PDB entry 7VD9 | electron microscopy, 2.29 A resolution | chains B and D of the 4 polymer chains in the assembly

Chain B (and D):
Protein: Catalase
From: Homo sapiens
Notes: EC 1.11.1.6; chain D of this document is another copy of the same molecule, construct and numbering; everything in this record applies to it too
UniProtKB: P04040 (CATA_HUMAN); residues 1-527 here = UniProt positions 1-527
Sequence (527 residues; row label = number of the first residue in the row):
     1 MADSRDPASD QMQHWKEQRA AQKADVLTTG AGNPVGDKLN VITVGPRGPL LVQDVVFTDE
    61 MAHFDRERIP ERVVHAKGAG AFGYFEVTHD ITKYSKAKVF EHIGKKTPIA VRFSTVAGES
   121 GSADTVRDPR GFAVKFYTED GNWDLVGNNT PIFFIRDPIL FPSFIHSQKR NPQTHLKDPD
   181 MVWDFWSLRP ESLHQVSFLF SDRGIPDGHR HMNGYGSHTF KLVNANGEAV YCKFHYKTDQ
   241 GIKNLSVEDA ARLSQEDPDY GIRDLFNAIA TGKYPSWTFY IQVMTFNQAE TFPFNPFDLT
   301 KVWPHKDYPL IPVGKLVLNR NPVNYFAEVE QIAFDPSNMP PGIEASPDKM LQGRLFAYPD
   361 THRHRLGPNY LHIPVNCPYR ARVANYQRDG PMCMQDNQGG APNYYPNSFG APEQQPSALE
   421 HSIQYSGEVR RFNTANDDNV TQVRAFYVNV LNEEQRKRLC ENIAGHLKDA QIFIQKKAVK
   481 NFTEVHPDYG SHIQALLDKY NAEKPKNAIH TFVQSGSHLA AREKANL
Not modelled in the structure: 1-3, 502-527 (chain D: 1-4, 502-527)
Ion coordination: heme Fe near Tyr358 (its only coordinating residue here)
Residues lining bound ligands:
  - heme (HEM), molecule 1: Met61, Phe64, Asp65
  - heme (HEM), molecule 2: Arg72, Val73, Val74, His75, Arg112, Ser114, Gly131, Phe132, Ala133, Val146, Gly147, Asn148, Phe153, Pro158, Phe161, Tyr215, Gly216, Ser217, His218, Leu299, Ile332, Phe334, Met350, Arg354, Ala357, Tyr358, Thr361, His362, Arg365
  - NADPH (NDP; NADPH dihydro-nicotinamide-adenine-dinucleotide phosphate): Pro151, His194, Phe198, Ser201, Arg203, Asn213, Tyr215, His235, Lys237, Gln282, Val302, Trp303, Pro304, His305, Gln442, Ala445, Phe446, Val450, Leu451
Curated features (UniProtKB/Swiss-Prot):
  - motif: Lys524 to Leu527 (Microbody targeting signal)
  - active site: His75, Asn148
  - binding site (NADP(+)): His194, Ser201, Arg203, Asn213, Lys237, Trp303, His305, Lys306
  - binding site (heme): Tyr358
  - modified residue: Ala2 (N-acetylalanine), Ser9 (Phosphoserine), Lys221 (N6-succinyllysine), Lys233 (N6-acetyllysine), Lys306 (N6-acetyllysine), Ser417 (Phosphoserine), Ser422 (Phosphoserine), Lys480 (N6-acetyllysine), Lys499 (N6-acetyllysine), Thr511 (Phosphothreonine), Ser515 (Phosphoserine), Ser517 (Phosphoserine)
  - mutagenesis: Ser517 to Leu519 (Does not affect localization to peroxisomes), Lys524 to Leu527 (Abolished localization to peroxisomes), Asn526 (N526D: Abolished localization to peroxisomes)

How chain B and chain D interact:
Residue-residue contacts (191; chain B residue first):
  Arg5(B) - Asp180(D)  salt bridge
  Arg5(B) - Asp469(D)  hydrogen bond (side chain-backbone)
  Arg5(B) - Gln471(D)
  Ala8(B) - Leu176(D)  hydrophobic
  Gln11(B) - Asn171(D)  hydrogen bond
  Gln11(B) - Gln173(D)  hydrogen bond
  Gln11(B) - Thr174(D)
  Met12(B) - Asp180(D)
  Met12(B) - Met181(D)  hydrophobic
  Gln13(B) - Gln471(D)  hydrogen bond
  Asp37(B) - Arg431(D)
  Lys38(B) - Ile159(D)
  Lys38(B) - Leu160(D)
  Leu39(B) - Asp157(D)
  Leu39(B) - Ile159(D)
  Leu39(B) - Leu160(D)  hydrophobic
  Leu39(B) - Arg189(D)
  Asn40(B) - Asp157(D)
  Asn40(B) - Arg431(D)  hydrogen bond (backbone-side chain)
  Asn40(B) - Phe432(D)
  Asn40(B) - Asn433(D)  hydrogen bond
  Asn40(B) - Thr434(D)  hydrogen bond (side chain-backbone)
  Val41(B) - Asp157(D)  hydrogen bond (backbone-side chain)
  Val41(B) - Pro158(D)
  Val41(B) - Lys349(D)
  Val41(B) - Arg431(D)
  Ile42(B) - Arg430(D)
  Ile42(B) - Arg431(D)
  Thr43(B) - Lys349(D)
  Thr43(B) - Glu428(D)
  Thr43(B) - Val429(D)
  Thr43(B) - Arg430(D)  hydrogen bond (backbone-backbone)
  Thr43(B) - Phe432(D)
  Val44(B) - Val429(D)  hydrophobic
  Gly45(B) - Glu428(D)  hydrogen bond (backbone-backbone)
  Gly45(B) - Phe432(D)
  Pro46(B) - Phe432(D)
  Arg47(B) - Ala289(D)
  Arg47(B) - Phe294(D)
  Arg47(B) - Asn295(D)
  Arg47(B) - Pro296(D)
  Arg47(B) - Pro347(D)
  Arg47(B) - Tyr425(D)
  Gly48(B) - Pro347(D)
  Pro49(B) - Gln352(D)
  Pro49(B) - Tyr425(D)
  Leu50(B) - Gln352(D)
  Leu51(B) - Val429(D)  hydrophobic
  Asp54(B) - Arg431(D)  salt bridge
  Val56(B) - Ile159(D)  hydrophobic
  Val56(B) - Arg431(D)
  Phe57(B) - Pro158(D)  hydrophobic
  Phe57(B) - Gly353(D)
  Glu60(B) - Pro162(D)
  Met61(B) - Pro158(D)
  Met61(B) - Pro162(D)
  Met61(B) - Phe356(D)  hydrophobic
  Met61(B) - Ala357(D)  hydrophobic
  Ala62(B) - Asp360(D)
  Phe64(B) - Val73(D)  hydrophobic
  Phe64(B) - Phe161(D)  hydrophobic
  Phe64(B) - Pro162(D)  hydrophobic
  Phe64(B) - Ile165(D)  hydrophobic
  Asp65(B) - Ala357(D)
  Asp65(B) - Asp360(D)
  Asp65(B) - Thr361(D)  hydrogen bond (backbone-side chain)
  Asp65(B) - His364(D)
  Arg66(B) - Asp360(D)  salt bridge
  Arg66(B) - His364(D)
  Glu67(B) - His166(D)  salt bridge
  Arg68(B) - Pro70(D)
  Arg68(B) - Glu71(D)
  Arg68(B) - Val73(D)
  Arg68(B) - Lys169(D)
  Arg68(B) - His364(D)  hydrogen bond (backbone-side chain)
  Pro70(B) - Arg68(D)
  Pro70(B) - Pro70(D)  hydrophobic
  Glu71(B) - Arg68(D)
  Val73(B) - Phe64(D)  hydrophobic
  Val73(B) - Arg68(D)
  Lys77(B) - Arg170(D)
  Glu119(B) - Ser120(D)
  Glu119(B) - Gly121(D)
  Ser120(B) - Glu119(D)
  Ser120(B) - Ser120(D)
  Gly121(B) - Glu119(D)
  Gly121(B) - Gly121(D)
  Gly121(B) - Ser122(D)  hydrogen bond (backbone-side chain)
  Ser122(B) - Gly121(D)
  Asp157(B) - Leu39(D)
  Asp157(B) - Asn40(D)
  Asp157(B) - Val41(D)  hydrogen bond (side chain-backbone)
  Pro158(B) - Val41(D)
  Pro158(B) - Phe57(D)  hydrophobic
  Pro158(B) - Met61(D)
  Ile159(B) - Lys38(D)
  Ile159(B) - Leu39(D)
  Ile159(B) - Val56(D)  hydrophobic
  Leu160(B) - Lys38(D)
  Leu160(B) - Leu39(D)  hydrophobic
  Phe161(B) - Phe64(D)  hydrophobic
  Pro162(B) - Glu60(D)
  Pro162(B) - Met61(D)
  Pro162(B) - Phe64(D)  hydrophobic
  Ile165(B) - Phe64(D)  hydrophobic
  His166(B) - Glu67(D)  salt bridge
  Lys169(B) - Arg68(D)
  Arg170(B) - Lys77(D)
  Arg170(B) - Asp259(D)  salt bridge
  Asn171(B) - Gln11(D)  hydrogen bond
  Pro172(B) - Asn324(D)
  Pro172(B) - Tyr325(D)  hydrogen bond (backbone-backbone)
  Gln173(B) - Gln11(D)  hydrogen bond
  Gln173(B) - Pro322(D)  hydrogen bond (side chain-backbone)
  Gln173(B) - Val323(D)
  Gln173(B) - Tyr325(D)
  Thr174(B) - Ala8(D)
  Thr174(B) - Ile262(D)
  Thr174(B) - Phe266(D)
  His175(B) - Asp259(D)
  His175(B) - Tyr325(D)
  Leu176(B) - Ala8(D)  hydrophobic
  Leu176(B) - Asp259(D)
  Leu176(B) - Ile262(D)  hydrophobic
  Leu176(B) - Arg263(D)
  Asp180(B) - Arg5(D)  salt bridge
  Met181(B) - Met12(D)  hydrophobic
  Arg189(B) - Leu39(D)
  Ala251(B) - Gln255(D)
  Gln255(B) - Ala251(D)
  Gln255(B) - Gln255(D)  hydrogen bond
  Asp259(B) - Arg170(D)  salt bridge
  Asp259(B) - His175(D)
  Asp259(B) - Leu176(D)
  Ile262(B) - Thr174(D)
  Ile262(B) - Leu176(D)  hydrophobic
  Arg263(B) - Leu176(D)
  Phe266(B) - Thr174(D)
  Ala289(B) - Arg47(D)
  Phe294(B) - Arg47(D)
  Asn295(B) - Arg47(D)
  Pro296(B) - Arg47(D)
  Pro322(B) - Gln173(D)  hydrogen bond (backbone-side chain)
  Val323(B) - Gln173(D)
  Asn324(B) - Pro172(D)
  Tyr325(B) - Pro172(D)  hydrogen bond (backbone-backbone)
  Tyr325(B) - Gln173(D)
  Tyr325(B) - His175(D)
  Pro347(B) - Arg47(D)
  Pro347(B) - Gly48(D)
  Lys349(B) - Val41(D)
  Lys349(B) - Thr43(D)
  Gln352(B) - Pro49(D)
  Gln352(B) - Leu50(D)
  Gly353(B) - Phe57(D)
  Phe356(B) - Met61(D)  hydrophobic
  Ala357(B) - Met61(D)  hydrophobic
  Ala357(B) - Asp65(D)
  Asp360(B) - Ala62(D)
  Asp360(B) - Asp65(D)
  Asp360(B) - Arg66(D)  salt bridge
  Thr361(B) - Asp65(D)  hydrogen bond (side chain-backbone)
  His364(B) - Asp65(D)
  His364(B) - Arg66(D)
  His364(B) - Arg68(D)  hydrogen bond (side chain-backbone)
  Tyr425(B) - Arg47(D)
  Tyr425(B) - Pro49(D)
  Glu428(B) - Thr43(D)
  Glu428(B) - Gly45(D)  hydrogen bond (backbone-backbone)
  Val429(B) - Ile42(D)  hydrophobic
  Val429(B) - Thr43(D)
  Val429(B) - Val44(D)  hydrophobic
  Val429(B) - Leu51(D)  hydrophobic
  Val429(B) - Gln53(D)
  Arg430(B) - Ile42(D)
  Arg430(B) - Thr43(D)  hydrogen bond (backbone-backbone)
  Arg431(B) - Asp37(D)
  Arg431(B) - Asn40(D)  hydrogen bond (side chain-backbone)
  Arg431(B) - Val41(D)
  Arg431(B) - Ile42(D)
  Arg431(B) - Asp54(D)  salt bridge
  Arg431(B) - Val56(D)
  Phe432(B) - Asn40(D)
  Phe432(B) - Thr43(D)
  Phe432(B) - Gly45(D)
  Phe432(B) - Pro46(D)
  Asn433(B) - Asn40(D)  hydrogen bond
  Thr434(B) - Asn40(D)  hydrogen bond (backbone-side chain)
  Asp469(B) - Arg5(D)  hydrogen bond (backbone-side chain)
  Gln471(B) - Arg5(D)
  Gln471(B) - Gln13(D)  hydrogen bond
Also at the interface, not in a pair above, chain B (102 interface residues in all): Thr58, Ile69, Arg72, Val74, Lys177, Asp178, Phe297, Phe326, Ser426, Gly427, Ala470
Also at the interface, not in a pair above, chain D (101 interface residues in all): Ser9, Thr58, Ile69, Arg72, Val74, Lys177, Phe297, Ser426, Gly427

Overview:
102 residues of chain B and 101 residues of chain D are in contact, with 30 hydrogen bonds and 10 salt
bridges. Polar contacts include Arg5(B)-Asp180(D), Asp54(B)-Arg431(D) and Arg66(B)-Asp360(D). Chain B binds
heme and NADPH.
Both chains are Catalase (Homo sapiens). Entry 7VD9 (2.29 A structure of the human catalase) was determined by
electron microscopy (same publication as 7VD8, 7VDC, 7VDE and 7VDF).
